6TWA - chain A; structure by X-ray diffraction, 2.00 A resolution.

[Chain A]
Molecule: 5'-nucleotidase
Source organism: Homo sapiens
Notes: EC 3.1.3.5
Reference sequence: P21589 (5NTD_HUMAN); residues 27-549 here = UniProt positions 27-549
Chain sequence (532 residues; row label = number of the first residue in the row):
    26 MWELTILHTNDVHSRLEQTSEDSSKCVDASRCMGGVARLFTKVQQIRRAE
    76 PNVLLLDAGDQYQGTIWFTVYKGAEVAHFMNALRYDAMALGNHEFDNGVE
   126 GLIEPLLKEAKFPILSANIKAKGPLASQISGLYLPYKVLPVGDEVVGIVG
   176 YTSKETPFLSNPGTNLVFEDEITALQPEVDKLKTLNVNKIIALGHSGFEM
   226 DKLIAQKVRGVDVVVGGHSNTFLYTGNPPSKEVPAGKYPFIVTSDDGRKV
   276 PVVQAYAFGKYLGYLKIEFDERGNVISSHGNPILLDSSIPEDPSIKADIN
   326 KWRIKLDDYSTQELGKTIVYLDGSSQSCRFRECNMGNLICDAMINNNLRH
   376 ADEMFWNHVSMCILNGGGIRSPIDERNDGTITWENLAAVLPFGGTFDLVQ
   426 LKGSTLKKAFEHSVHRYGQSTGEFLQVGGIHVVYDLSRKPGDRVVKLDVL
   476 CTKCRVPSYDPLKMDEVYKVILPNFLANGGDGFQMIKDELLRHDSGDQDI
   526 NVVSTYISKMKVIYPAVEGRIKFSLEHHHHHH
Disordered / not traced: 375-380, 551-557
Differences from the reference sequence: initiating methionine (26); engineered mutation Asp53 (Asn in P21589), Asp311 (Asn in P21589), Asp333 (Asn in P21589), Ala376 (Thr in P21589), Asp403 (Asn in P21589); expression tag (550-557)
Swiss-Prot annotation at these positions:
  - binding site (Zn(2+)): Asp36, His38, Asp85, Asn117, His220, His243
  - binding site (AMP): Arg354, Asn390, Arg395, Phe417, Phe500, Asp506
  - binding site (IMP): Arg354, Asn390, Arg395, Phe417, Phe500, Asp506
  - site (Transition state stabilizer): His118, Asp121
  - lipidation: Ser549 (GPI-anchor amidated serine)
  - natural variant: Cys358 (C358Y: In CALJA)
Disulfides: Cys51-Cys57, Cys353-Cys358, Cys365-Cys387, Cys476-Cys479
Metal / ion sites: Zn2+ site 1: Asp36, His38, Asp85 (together with O02); Zn2+ site 2: Asp85, Asn117, His220, His243 (together with O02); Ca2+: Asn213, Asp237, Gly298
Ligand contacts: O02 ([[(2R,3S,4R,5R)-5-(6-azanyl-2-diazanyl-purin-9-yl)-3,4-bis(oxidanyl)oxolan-2-yl]methoxy-oxidanyl-phosphoryl]methylphosphonic acid): Asp36, His38, Asp85, Asn117, His118, Leu184, His220, His243, Asn245, Arg354, Asn390, Gly392, Gly393, Arg395, Phe417, Gly447, Glu448, Pro498, Phe500, Asp506

[Overview]
Bound to chain A: compound O02. Asp36, His38 and Asp85 coordinate Zn2+ site 1. Asp85, Asn117, His220 and
His243 coordinate Zn2+ site 2. Curated annotation (UniProt) lists 6 Zn2+-binding residues, 6 AMP-binding
residues and 6 IMP-binding residues.
Chain A is 5'-nucleotidase (Homo sapiens); the structure, Human CD73 (ecto 5'-nucleotidase) in complex with
PSB12646 (an AOPCP derivative, compound 20 in publication) in ..., was determined by X-ray diffraction,
deposited together with 6TVG, 6TVE, 6TVX, 6TW0 and 6TWF.
